PDB entry 8V7G | X-ray diffraction, 1.52 A resolution | chains A and P of the 3 polymer chains in the assembly

Chain A:
Name: DNA polymerase eta
Source organism: Homo sapiens
Notes: EC 2.7.7.7
Reference sequence: Q9Y253 (POLH_HUMAN); residue numbers follow UniProt; this construct covers 1-432
Amino-acid sequence (435 residues; each row starts with the number of its first residue; numbers below 1 keep their minus sign (Gly-2 is residue -2)):
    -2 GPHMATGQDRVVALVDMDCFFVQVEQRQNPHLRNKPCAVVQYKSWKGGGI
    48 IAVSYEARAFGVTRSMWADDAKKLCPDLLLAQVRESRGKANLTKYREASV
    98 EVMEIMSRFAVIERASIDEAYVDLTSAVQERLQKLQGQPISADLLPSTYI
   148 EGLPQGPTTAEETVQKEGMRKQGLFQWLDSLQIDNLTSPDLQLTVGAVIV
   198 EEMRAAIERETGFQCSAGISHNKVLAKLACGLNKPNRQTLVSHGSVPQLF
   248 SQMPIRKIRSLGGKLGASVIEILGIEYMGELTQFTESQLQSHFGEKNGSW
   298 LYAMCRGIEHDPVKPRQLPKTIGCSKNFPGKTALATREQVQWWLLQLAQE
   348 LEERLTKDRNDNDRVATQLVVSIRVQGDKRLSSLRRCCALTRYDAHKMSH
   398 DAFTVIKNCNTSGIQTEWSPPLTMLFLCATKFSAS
Unresolved in the structure: 155-159
Sequence notes: expression tag (-2 to 0)
Bound ions: Mg2+ site 1: Asp13, Met14, Asp115 (together with DZ4); Mg2+ site 2: Asp13, Asp115, Glu116 (together with DZ4) (shared with U7B_8(P) of chain P)
Ligand contacts: DZ4 (2'-deoxy-5'-O-[(R)-hydroxy{[(R)-hydroxy(phosphonooxy)phosphoryl]amino}phosphoryl]adenosine): Asp13, Met14, Asp15, Cys16, Phe17, Phe18, Ile48, Ala49, Tyr52, Arg55, Arg61, Ile114, Asp115, Glu116, Lys231
UniProt features mapped onto this chain:
  - binding site (Mg(2+)): Asp13, Met14, Asp115, Glu116
  - binding site (Mn(2+)): Asp13, Met14, Asp115, Glu116
  - binding site (a 2'-deoxyribonucleoside 5'-triphosphate): Arg61
  - natural variant: Val37 (deletion: In XPV), Leu75 (deletion: In XPV), Arg93 (R93P: In XPV), Arg111 (R111H: In XPV), Thr122 (T122P: In XPV), Gly153 (G153D: In a breast cancer sample), Thr191 (T191P: In XPV), Gly263 (G263V: In XPV), Val266 (V266D: In XPV), Gly295 (G295R: In XPV), Arg361 (R361S: In XPV)
  - mutagenesis: Tyr52 (Y52A/F: Reduces DNA polymerase activity; Y52E: Reduces DNA polymerase activity. Increases fidelity of replication and reduces translesion bypass), Arg61 (R61A: Reduces enzymatic activity by two-thirds), Ser62 (S62G: Increased DNA polymerase activity and translesion bypass compared to wild-type), Ala68 (A68S/V: Severe reduction in thymine dimer translesion bypass), Asn324 to Pro326 (Reduces binding to chromatin and to monoubiquitinated PCNA. Abolishes binding to monoubiquitinated PCNA; when associated with 705-E--H-713 Del)

Chain P:
Molecule: 8-nt DNA strand
Sequence (8 nucleotides; numbered 1 to 8; the number before each row is that of its first residue):
     1 AGCGTCAX
Modified / non-standard residues: U7B (2'-deoxy-2'2'-difluorodeoxycytidine) at position 8
Bound ions: Mg2+: U7B_8 (together with DZ4) (shared with Asp13(A), Asp115(A), Glu116(A) of chain A)

How chain A and chain P interact:
Pairs across the interface (22):
  Ser113(A) with U7B_8(P), hydrogen bond to the phosphate
  Asp115(A) with U7B_8(P), phosphate contact
  Glu116(A) with U7B_8(P), phosphate contact
  Lys224(A) with U7B_8(P), salt bridge to the phosphate
  Ile255(A) with DA7(P), phosphate contact
  Arg256(A) with DA7(P), phosphate contact
  Ser257(A) with DC6(P), phosphate contact; DA7(P), hydrogen bond to the phosphate
  Leu258(A) with DA7(P), hydrogen bond to the phosphate
  Gly259(A) with DA7(P), hydrogen bond to the phosphate
  Gly260(A) with DC6(P), phosphate contact; DA7(P), phosphate contact
  Lys261(A) with DT5(P), salt bridge to the phosphate; DC6(P), hydrogen bond to the phosphate
  Leu262(A) with DC6(P), hydrogen bond to the phosphate
  Arg377(A) with DG4(P), salt bridge to the phosphate
  Leu381(A) with DC3(P), phosphate contact
  Arg382(A) with DG2(P), sugar contact; DC3(P), hydrogen bond to the phosphate; DG4(P), hydrogen bond to the base
  Arg383(A) with DG2(P), phosphate contact
  Cys384(A) with DG2(P), hydrogen bond to the phosphate
Other interface residues (no listed pair), chain A (21 interface residues in all): Asp13, Ile114, Ser379, Ser380
Other interface residues (no listed pair), chain P (8 interface residues in all): DA1

In short:
The interface between chain A and chain P involves 21 residues on one side and 8 on the other, with 9 hydrogen
bonds and 3 salt bridges. Among the polar pairs are Arg382(A)-DG4(P), Ser113(A)-U7B_8(P) and Ser257(A)-DA7(P).
Ligands of chain A: compound DZ4.
Here chain A is DNA polymerase eta (Homo sapiens) and chain P is an 8-nt DNA strand. Entry 8V7G (Human DNA
polymerase eta-DNA-gemC-ended primer-dAMPNPP ternary complex with Mg2+) was determined by X-ray diffraction,
deposited together with 8V7A, 8V7B, 8V7C, 8V7D, 8V7E, 8V7F and 4 further entries.
